Entry 5LSJ (X-ray diffraction, 3.25 A resolution); this record covers chains A and P of the 5 polymer chains in the assembly.

# Chain A
Name: Protein MIS12 homolog
Organism: Homo sapiens
UniProtKB: Q9H081 (MIS12_HUMAN); residues 1-205 here = UniProt positions 1-205
Sequence (205 residues; row label = number of the first residue in the row):
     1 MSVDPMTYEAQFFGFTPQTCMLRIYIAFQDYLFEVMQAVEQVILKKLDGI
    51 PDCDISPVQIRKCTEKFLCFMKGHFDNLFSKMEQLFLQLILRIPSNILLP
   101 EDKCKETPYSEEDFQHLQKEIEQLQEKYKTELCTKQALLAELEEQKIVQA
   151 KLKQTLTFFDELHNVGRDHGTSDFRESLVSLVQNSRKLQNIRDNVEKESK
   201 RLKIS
Not modelled in the structure: 1, 201-205
Reported in the primary citation:
  - mutagenesis - Y8A/F12A/F13A, D30A/E34A/E65A/D76A, E65A/D76A: decreased binding to Centromere protein C (chain P)
  - mutagenesis - Y8A/F12A/F13A: abolished localization
  - mutagenesis - D30A/E34A (3-fold): decreased binding to FAMCENP-C1-21
  - mutagenesis - D30A/E34A/E65A/D76A: decreased localization

# Chain P
Name: Centromere protein C
Organism: Homo sapiens
UniProtKB: Q03188 (CENPC_HUMAN); residue numbers follow UniProt; this construct covers 1-71
Sequence (76 residues; numbered -4 to 71; the number before each row is that of its first residue; numbers below 1 keep their minus sign (Gly-4 is residue -4)):
    -4 GPLGSMAASGLDHLKNGYRRRFCRPSRARDINTEQGQNVLEILQDCFEEK
    46 SLANDFSTNSTKSVPNSTRKIKDTCI
Not modelled in the structure: -4 to 5, 19-71
Differences from the reference sequence: expression tag (-4 to 0)
UniProt features mapped onto this chain:
  - cross-link: Lys45 (Glycyl lysine isopeptide (Lys-Gly) (interchain with G-Cter in SUMO2))

# Chain A / chain P interface
Residue-residue contacts (24):
  Asp4(A) with Arg16(P)
  Thr16(A) with Arg16(P)
  Gln18(A) with Arg15(P); Arg16(P), hydrogen bond
  Thr19(A) with Arg15(P); Arg16(P)
  Leu22(A) with Gly12(P); Tyr13(P); Arg15(P)
  Tyr25(A) with Lys10(P); Tyr13(P), hydrophobic
  Gln29(A) with Leu9(P); Lys10(P), hydrogen bond (side chain-backbone)
  Asp30(A) with Leu9(P)
  Phe33(A) with Leu6(P), hydrophobic; Asp7(P); Leu9(P), hydrophobic
  Gln37(A) with Leu6(P)
  Arg61(A) with Leu6(P)
  Leu68(A) with Leu6(P), hydrophobic
  Asp76(A) with Lys10(P), salt bridge
  Phe79(A) with Tyr13(P)
  Ser80(A) with Tyr13(P)
  Glu83(A) with Tyr13(P), hydrogen bond
Other interface residues (no listed pair), chain A (19 interface residues in all): Val3, Thr64, Lys72

# Overview
The interface between chain A and chain P involves 19 residues on one side and 8 on the other, with 3 hydrogen
bonds and 1 salt bridge. Among the polar pairs are Asp76(A)-Lys10(P), Gln18(A)-Arg16(P) and Gln29(A)-Lys10(P).
The paper reports that Y8A/F12A/F13A, D30A/E34A/E65A/D76A and E65A/D76A of chain A reduce binding to
Centromere protein C (chain P); Y8A/F12A/F13A of chain A abolish localization.
Here chain A is Protein MIS12 homolog and chain P is Centromere protein C, both from Homo sapiens. Entry 5LSJ
(CRYSTAL STRUCTURE OF THE HUMAN KINETOCHORE MIS12-CENP-C delta-HEAD2 COMPLEX) was determined by X-ray
diffraction (same publication as 5LSI and 5LSK).
